PDB entry 8FDU | electron microscopy, 3.30 A resolution | chains B and C of the 3 polymer chains in the assembly

[Chain B (and C)]
Protein: Platelet-activating factor acetylhydrolase IB subunit beta, human LIS1 protein with a SNAP tag
Organism: Homo sapiens
Notes: chain C of this document is another copy of the same molecule, construct and numbering; everything in this record applies to it too
UniProtKB: P43034 (LIS1_HUMAN); residues 3-411 here correspond to UniProt positions 2-410 (UniProt number = residue number - 1)
Sequence (598 residues; numbered 1 to 598; the number before each row is that of its first residue):
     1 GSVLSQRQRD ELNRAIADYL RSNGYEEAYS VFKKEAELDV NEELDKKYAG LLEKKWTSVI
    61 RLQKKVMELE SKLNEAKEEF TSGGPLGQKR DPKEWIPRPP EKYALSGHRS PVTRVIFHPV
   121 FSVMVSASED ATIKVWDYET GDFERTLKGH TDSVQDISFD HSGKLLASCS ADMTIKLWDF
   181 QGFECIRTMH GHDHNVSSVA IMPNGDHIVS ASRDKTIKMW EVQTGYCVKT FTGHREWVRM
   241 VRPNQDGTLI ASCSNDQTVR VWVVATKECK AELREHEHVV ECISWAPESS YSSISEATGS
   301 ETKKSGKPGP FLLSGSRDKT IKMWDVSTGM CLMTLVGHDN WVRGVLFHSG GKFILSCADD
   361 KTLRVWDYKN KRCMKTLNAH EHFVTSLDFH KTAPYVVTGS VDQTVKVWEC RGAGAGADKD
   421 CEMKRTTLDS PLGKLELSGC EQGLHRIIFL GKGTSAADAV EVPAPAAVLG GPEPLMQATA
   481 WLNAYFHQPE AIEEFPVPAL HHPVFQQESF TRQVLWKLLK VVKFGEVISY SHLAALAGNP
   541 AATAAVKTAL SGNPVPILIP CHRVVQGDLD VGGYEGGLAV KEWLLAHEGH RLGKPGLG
Unresolved in the structure: 1-95, 412-598
Sequence notes: expression tag (1-2)
UniProt features mapped onto this chain:
  - region: Phe-389 to Arg-411 (Interaction with NDEL1)
  - modified residue: Lys-54 (N6-acetyllysine), Ser-110 (Phosphoserine)
From the paper describing this entry:
  - disease-associated variants - M173T, R239H, D339G, F383L: decreased binding to Cytoplasmic dynein 1 heavy chain 1, Serine--tRNA ligase (from molecular simulation)

[How chain B and chain C interact]
Residue-residue contacts - 12 pairs, chain B then chain C:
  Val-120(B) / Ser-106(C)
  Val-120(B) / Gly-107(C)
  Phe-121(B) / Gly-107(C)
  Phe-121(B) / His-108(C)
  Phe-121(B) / Arg-109(C)
  Phe-121(B) / Gln-403(C)
  Ser-122(B) / Lys-134(C)
  Val-123(B) / Arg-109(C)
  Asp-137(B) / Lys-148(C)  salt bridge
  Glu-139(B) / Thr-146(C)
  Phe-180(B) / Arg-109(C)
  Phe-183(B) / Arg-109(C)
Interface residues without a listed pair, chain B (9 interface residues in all): Thr-140
Interface residues without a listed pair, chain C (9 interface residues in all): Phe-143

[In short]
Chain B and chain C each contribute 9 residues to their interface; the contacts include 1 salt bridge. Its one
salt-bridged contact is Asp-137(B)/Lys-148(C). From the paper: M173T, R239H and D339G of chain B, among
others, reduce binding to Cytoplasmic dynein 1 heavy chain 1, Serine--tRNA ligase.
Both chains are Platelet-activating factor acetylhydrolase IB subunit beta, human LIS1 protein with a SNAP tag
(Homo sapiens). Entry 8FDU (Engineered human dynein motor domain in the microtubule-unbound state with LIS1
complex in the buffer containing ...) was determined by electron microscopy (same publication as 8FCY, 8FD6
and 8FDT).
